PDB entry 6F59 | X-ray diffraction, 2.15 A resolution | chains A and B of the 4 polymer chains in the assembly

[Chain A (and B)]
Protein: Brachyury protein
Organism: Homo sapiens
Notes: chain B of this document is another copy of the same molecule, construct and numbering; everything in this record applies to it too
Reference sequence: O15178 (BRAC_HUMAN); residue numbers follow UniProt; this construct covers 41-224
Chain sequence (192 residues; row label = number of the first residue in the row):
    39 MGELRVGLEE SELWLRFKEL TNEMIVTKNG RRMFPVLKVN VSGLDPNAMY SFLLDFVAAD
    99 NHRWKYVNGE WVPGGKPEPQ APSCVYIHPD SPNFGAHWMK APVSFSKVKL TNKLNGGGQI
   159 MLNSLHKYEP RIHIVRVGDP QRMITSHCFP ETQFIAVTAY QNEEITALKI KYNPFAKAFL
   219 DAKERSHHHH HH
Unresolved in the structure: 39-40, 112-117, 225-230 (chain B: 39, 225-230)
Construct notes: initiating methionine (39); expression tag (40, 225-230); conflict Asp177 (Gly in O15178)
Bound ions: Na+: Lys66, Asn67, Thr149, Lys151, Asn153, Gln157
UniProt features mapped onto this chain:
  - DNA-binding region: Leu51 to Asp219 (T-box)
  - natural variant: Gly156 (G156C: In NTD; uncertain significance), His171 (H171R: In SAVA), Asp177 (G177D: this construct carries the variant)
What the authors report for this chain:
  - conformationally variable residues (loop rearrangement): Val175 to Met181
  - binding site for (4S)-2-methyl-2,4-pentanediol: Tyr88, Arg174, Met181

[Interface between chain A and chain B]
Residue-residue contacts (9):
  Met87(A) - Met87(B)  hydrophobic
  Met87(A) - Pro130(B)  hydrophobic
  Pro130(A) - Pro130(B)
  Pro130(A) - Asn131(B)
  Asn131(A) - Ser129(B)
  Asn131(A) - Pro130(B)
  Phe132(A) - Pro130(B)  hydrophobic
  Phe132(A) - Val175(B)  hydrophobic
  Val175(A) - Phe132(B)  hydrophobic
Also at the interface, not in a pair above, chain A (6 interface residues in all): Ser129

[Summary]
The chain A/chain B interface involves 6 residues from each chain. The Na+ site is built by Lys66(A),
Asn67(A), Thr149(A), Lys151(A), Asn153(A) and Gln157(A). UniProt lists a DNA-binding region on chain A. From
the paper: a binding site for (4S)-2-methyl-2,4-pentanediol at Tyr88(A), Arg174(A) and Met181(A);
conformational variability at Val175(A).
Chain A and chain B are both Brachyury protein (Homo sapiens); the structure, Crystal structure of human
Brachyury (T) G177D variant in complex with DNA, was determined by X-ray diffraction, deposited together with
6F58 and 8CDN.
